Entry 8KD3 (electron microscopy, 2.90 A resolution); this record covers chains U and X of the 16 polymer chains in the assembly.

Chain U:
Molecule: Histone H2A
Source organism: Xenopus laevis
UniProt: Q6AZJ8 (Q6AZJ8_XENLA); residues 1-129 here correspond to UniProt positions 2-130 (UniProt number = residue number + 1)
Chain sequence (129 residues; each row starts with the number of its first residue):
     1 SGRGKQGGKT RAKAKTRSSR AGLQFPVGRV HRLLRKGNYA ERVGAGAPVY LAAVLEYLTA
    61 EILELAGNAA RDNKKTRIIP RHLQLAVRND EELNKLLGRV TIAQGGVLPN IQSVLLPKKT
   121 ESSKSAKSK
Disordered / not traced: 1-10, 118-129

Chain X:
Molecule: 187bp DNA
Sequence (187 nucleotides; row label = number of the first residue in the row; numbers below 1 keep their minus sign (DG-93 is residue -93)):
   -93 GCGGTGGCGG CCGCTCTAGA ACAGGATGTA TATATCTGAC ACGTGCCTGG AGACTAGGGA
   -33 GTAATCCCCT TGGCGGTTAA AACGCGGGGG ACAGCGCGTA CGTGCGTTTA AGCGGTGCTA
    27 GAGCTGTCTA CGACCAATTG AGCGGCCTCG GCACCGGGAT TCTCCAGGGC GGCCGCGTAT
    87 AGGGTCC
Disordered / not traced: -93 to -89, 76-93

How chain U and chain X interact:
Pairs across the interface (15):
  Arg11(U) - DG-44(X)  base contact
  Arg11(U) - DA-43(X)  hydrogen bond to the base
  Arg11(U) - DG-42(X)  hydrogen bond to the sugar
  Ala12(U) - DG-42(X)  phosphate contact
  Ala12(U) - DA-41(X)  phosphate contact
  Lys13(U) - DG-42(X)  sugar contact
  Lys15(U) - DA-43(X)  sugar contact
  Lys15(U) - DG-42(X)  phosphate contact
  Thr16(U) - DA-43(X)  sugar contact
  Arg17(U) - DA-43(X)  salt bridge to the phosphate
  Gly28(U) - DG-44(X)  sugar contact
  Gly28(U) - DA-43(X)  phosphate contact
  Arg29(U) - DG-44(X)  phosphate contact
  Arg32(U) - DG-44(X)  salt bridge to the phosphate
  Arg77(U) - DC-54(X)  phosphate contact
Also at the interface, not in a pair above, chain U (13 interface residues in all): Arg20, Glu41, Arg42
Also at the interface, not in a pair above, chain X (8 interface residues in all): DG-45, DG-36, DG-35

Overview:
13 residues of chain U and 8 residues of chain X are in contact; the contacts include 2 hydrogen bonds and 2
salt bridges. Polar pairs include Arg11(U)-DA-43(X), Arg11(U)-DG-42(X) and Arg17(U)-DA-43(X).
Chain U is Histone H2A (Xenopus laevis) and chain X is 187bp DNA; the structure, Rpd3S in complex with
nucleosome with H3K36MLA modification, H3K9Q mutation and 187bp DNA, was determined by electron microscopy
(same publication as 8KC7, 8KD2, 8KD4, 8KD5, 8KD6 and 8KD7).
